6U0M - chains A and D of the 13 polymer chains in the assembly; structure by electron microscopy, 3.90 A resolution.

# Chain A
Name: DNA replication complex GINS protein PSF1
Source organism: Saccharomyces cerevisiae
Reference sequence: Q12488 (PSF1_YEAST); numbering as in UniProt (aligned over 1-208)
Sequence (208 residues; numbered 1 to 208; the number before each row is that of its first residue):
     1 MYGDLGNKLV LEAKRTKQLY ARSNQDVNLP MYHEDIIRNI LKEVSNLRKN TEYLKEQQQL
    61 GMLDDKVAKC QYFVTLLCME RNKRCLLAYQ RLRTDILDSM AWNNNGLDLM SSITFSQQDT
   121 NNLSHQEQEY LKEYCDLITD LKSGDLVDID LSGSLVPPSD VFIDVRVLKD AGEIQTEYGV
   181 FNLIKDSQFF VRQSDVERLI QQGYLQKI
UniProt features mapped onto this chain:
  - mutagenesis: Arg84 (R84G: In PSF1-1; temperature-sensitive mutant. Defective in DNA replication. Impaired chromatin binding of CDC45)

# Chain D
Name: DNA replication complex GINS protein SLD5
Source organism: Saccharomyces cerevisiae
Reference sequence: Q03406 (SLD5_YEAST); residues 3-293 here = UniProt positions 3-293
Sequence (291 residues; each row starts with the number of its first residue):
     3 INIDDILAEL DKETTAVDST KITQGSSSTT HRDANTIVGS SLDLNDKTQI YVSPQQDFSD
    63 LMKSWKNERC SPELLPYPHQ LMKRLLNRIS MQSQLIENIS MGFLDMQNAS NANPPMPNES
   123 KLPLLCMETE LERLKFVIRS YIRCRLSKID KFSLYLRQLN EDENSLISLT DLLSKDEIKY
   183 HDTHSLIWLK LVNDSILKYM PEELQAINDT EGSVNMIDEP DWNKFVFIHV NGPPDGKWNE
   243 DPLLQENEFG KPCYTVTIPD LKEEVELTIG SIYVMRYEVI RDLLRDDKVA L
Unresolved in the structure: 3-53, 111-120, 239-247
UniProt features mapped onto this chain:
  - mutagenesis: Ser21 (S21P: In sld5-8; temperature-sensitive mutant; in association with P-66. Defective in DNA replication), Ser66 (S66P: In sld5-8; temperature-sensitive mutant; in association with P-21. Defective in DNA replication), Trp67 (W67R: In sld5-12; temperature-sensitive mutant. Defective in DNA replication), Lys150 (K150E: In sld5-2; temperature-sensitive mutant. Defective in DNA replication), Leu293 (L293P: In sld5-13; temperature-sensitive mutant. Defective in DNA replication)

# Chain A / chain D interface
Pairs across the interface (49):
  Val44(A) with Tyr201(D)
  Ser45(A) with Tyr201(D), hydrogen bond (backbone-side chain)
  Arg48(A) with Tyr201(D); Pro203(D)
  Arg84(A) with Ser215(D); Asn217(D), hydrogen bond; Met218(D), hydrogen bond
  Leu86(A) with Ile198(D), hydrophobic
  Leu87(A) with Ile198(D), hydrophobic
  Gln90(A) with Ile198(D)
  Arg91(A) with Trp190(D)
  Thr94(A) with Trp190(D)
  Trp102(A) with Arg145(D)
  Glu127(A) with Leu193(D)
  Tyr130(A) with Ile189(D); Lys192(D), hydrogen bond (side chain-backbone); Leu193(D); Asp196(D), hydrogen bond
  Glu133(A) with Ile189(D)
  Tyr134(A) with His186(D)
  Leu137(A) with Tyr182(D), hydrophobic; Thr185(D)
  Asp140(A) with Lys181(D), salt bridge
  Leu141(A) with Asp178(D); Lys181(D)
  Asp145(A) with Ile144(D); Asp178(D)
  Val147(A) with Leu88(D), hydrophobic; Ile91(D), hydrophobic
  Asp148(A) with Lys137(D)
  Ile149(A) with Lys137(D); Ile140(D), hydrophobic
  Asp150(A) with Lys137(D), salt bridge; Arg141(D), salt bridge
  Leu151(A) with Ile144(D), hydrophobic; Arg145(D), hydrogen bond (backbone-side chain)
  Gly153(A) with Arg141(D); Arg145(D)
  Ser154(A) with Phe138(D); Arg141(D), hydrogen bond
  Leu155(A) with Phe138(D); Arg145(D)
  Val156(A) with Phe138(D)
  Pro157(A) with Phe138(D), hydrophobic
  Pro158(A) with Arg135(D)
  Arg192(A) with Leu126(D); Leu127(D); Glu130(D), salt bridge
  Ser194(A) with Glu130(D), hydrogen bond
Also at the interface, not in a pair above, chain A (33 interface residues in all): Met79, Lys83
Also at the interface, not in a pair above, chain D (35 interface residues in all): Glu134, Leu148, Val194, Ser197, Leu199, Met202, Leu206

# Summary
33 residues of chain A face 35 of chain D across their interface; the contacts include 8 hydrogen bonds and 4
salt bridges. Polar contacts include Asp140(A)-Lys181(D), Asp150(A)-Lys137(D) and Asp150(A)-Arg141(D). UniProt
lists one mutagenesis site on chain A; 5 mutagenesis sites on chain D.
Here chain A is DNA replication complex GINS protein PSF1 and chain D is DNA replication complex GINS protein
SLD5, both from Saccharomyces cerevisiae. Entry 6U0M (Structure of the S. cerevisiae replicative helicase CMG
in complex with a forked DNA) was determined by electron microscopy.
